Entry 2Y0I (X-ray diffraction, 2.28 A resolution); this record covers chains A and S.

[Chain A]
Name: Hypoxia-inducible factor 1-alpha inhibitor
From: Homo sapiens
Notes: EC 1.14.11.16
UniProtKB: Q9NWT6 (HIF1N_HUMAN); residue numbers follow UniProt; this construct covers 1-349
Chain sequence (352 residues; row label = number of the first residue in the row; numbers below 1 keep their minus sign (Gly-2 is residue -2)):
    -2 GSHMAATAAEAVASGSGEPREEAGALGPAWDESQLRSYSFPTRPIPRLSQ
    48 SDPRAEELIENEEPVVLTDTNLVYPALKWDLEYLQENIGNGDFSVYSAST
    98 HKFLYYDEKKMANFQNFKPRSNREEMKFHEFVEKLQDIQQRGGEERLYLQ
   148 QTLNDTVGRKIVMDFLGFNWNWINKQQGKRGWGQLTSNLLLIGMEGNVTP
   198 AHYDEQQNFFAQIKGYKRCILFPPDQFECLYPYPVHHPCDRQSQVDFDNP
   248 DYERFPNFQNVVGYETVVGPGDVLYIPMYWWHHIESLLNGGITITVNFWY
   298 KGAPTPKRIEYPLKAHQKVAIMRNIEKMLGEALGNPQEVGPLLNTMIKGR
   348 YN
Not modelled in the structure: -2 to 10
Sequence notes: expression tag (-2 to 0)
Ion coordination: Fe2+: His199, Asp201, His279 (together with 2-oxoglutaric acid)
Residues lining bound ligands: 2-oxoglutaric acid (AKG): Tyr145, Leu188, Thr196, His199, Asp201, Asn205, Phe207, Lys214, His279, Ile281, Asn294, Trp296
Curated features (UniProtKB/Swiss-Prot):
  - binding site (2-oxoglutarate): Tyr145, Thr196, Asn205, Lys214, Asn294
  - binding site (substrate): Asp152, Gln181 to Thr183, Asp201 to Gln203, Arg238, Gln239, Ala300, Asn321
  - binding site (Fe cation): His199, Asp201, His279
  - site: Leu340 (Important for dimer formation)
  - modified residue: Ala2 (N-acetylalanine)
Reported in the primary citation:
  - Fe2+ coordination: His199
  - conformationally variable residues (side-chain flip): Tyr103, Gln239
  - contacts within the chain: Tyr102-Gln239 (hydrogen bond)

[Chain S]
Name: Tankyrase-2
Notes: EC 2.4.2.30; fragment: tnks2 fragment peptide, residues 538-558
UniProtKB: Q9H2K2 (TNKS2_HUMAN); numbering as in UniProt (aligned over 538-558)
Chain sequence (21 residues; row label = number of the first residue in the row):
   538 RVSVVEYLLQHGADVHAKDKG
Not modelled in the structure: 538-539, 554-558
Curated features (UniProtKB/Swiss-Prot):
  - region: Leu545 to His553 (HIF1AN-binding)
  - modified residue: His553 (3S: -3-hydroxyhistidine)
Reported in the primary citation:
  - post-translational modification sites: His553
  - mutagenesis - H553D, H553N: increased catalytic activity

[How chain A and chain S interact]
Residue-residue contacts (30):
  Tyr102(A) - His553(S)
  His199(A) - His553(S)  hydrogen bond
  Asp201(A) - Asp551(S)
  Asp201(A) - Val552(S)
  Asp201(A) - His553(S)
  Glu202(A) - His548(S)
  Glu202(A) - Gly549(S)  hydrogen bond (side chain-backbone)
  Glu202(A) - Ala550(S)
  Glu202(A) - Asp551(S)  hydrogen bond (backbone-backbone)
  Gln203(A) - Ala550(S)
  Gln203(A) - Val552(S)
  Arg238(A) - Asp551(S)
  Arg238(A) - Val552(S)  hydrogen bond (side chain-backbone)
  Arg238(A) - His553(S)
  Tyr276(A) - His548(S)
  Trp296(A) - Val552(S)
  Trp296(A) - His553(S)
  Thr302(A) - Leu546(S)
  Ile306(A) - Leu546(S)  hydrophobic
  Tyr308(A) - Val542(S)
  Gln314(A) - Leu546(S)
  Ala317(A) - Leu545(S)
  Ala317(A) - Leu546(S)
  Ile318(A) - Leu545(S)
  Asn321(A) - Tyr544(S)
  Asn321(A) - Leu545(S)  hydrogen bond (side chain-backbone)
  Asn321(A) - Gln547(S)  hydrogen bond (side chain-backbone)
  Ile322(A) - Leu545(S)  hydrophobic
  Met325(A) - Tyr544(S)  hydrophobic
  Met325(A) - Leu545(S)  hydrophobic
Interface residues without a listed pair, chain A (22 interface residues in all): Gln147, Thr196, Gln239, Met275, Ala300
The authors on this interface:
  - specific contacts: Tyr102(A)-His553(S) (pi stacking), His199(A)-His553(S) (pi stacking), His553(S)-Gln239(A)

[Overview]
Chain A and chain S form an interface of 22 and 11 residues respectively; the contacts include 6 hydrogen
bonds. Polar pairs include His199(A)-His553(S), Glu202(A)-Gly549(S) and Arg238(A)-Val552(S). The authors
report pi stacking between Tyr102(A) and His553(S) and His199(A) and His553(S); a contact between His553(S)
and Gln239(A). From the paper: H553D and H553N of chain S increase catalytic activity; Fe2+ coordination by
His199(A).
Chain A is Hypoxia-inducible factor 1-alpha inhibitor (Homo sapiens) and chain S is Tankyrase-2; the
structure, Factor inhibiting hif-1 alpha in complex with tankyrase-2 (TNKS2) fragment peptide (21-mer), was
determined by X-ray diffraction.
